Entry 3MYA (X-ray diffraction, 2.50 A resolution); this record covers chain A.

== Chain A ==
Name: Villin-1
Organism: Gallus gallus
Notes: fragment: Villin Headpiece
UniProtKB: P02640 (VILI_CHICK); residues 10-76 here correspond to UniProt positions 760-826 (UniProt number = residue number + 750)
Amino-acid sequence (67 residues; numbered 10 to 76; the number before each row is that of its first residue):
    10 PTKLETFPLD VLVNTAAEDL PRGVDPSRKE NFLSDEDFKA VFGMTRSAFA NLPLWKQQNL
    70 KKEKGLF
Differences from the reference sequence: engineered mutation F41 (His791 in P02640)
UniProt features mapped onto this chain:
  - region: K70 to K73 (Absolutely required for activity)
Reported in the primary citation:
  - mutagenesis - H41F: unchanged binding to F-actin
  - mutagenesis - H41F (2-3 deg): increased stability

== Overview ==
The paper reports that H41F increases stability; H41F leaves binding to F-actin unchanged.
Chain A is Villin-1 (Gallus gallus); the structure, Crystal Structure of HP67 H41F - P61, was determined by
X-ray diffraction (same publication as 3MYC).
